Entry 5OHG (X-ray diffraction, 2.00 A resolution); this record covers chains A and C of the 3 polymer chains in the assembly.

== Chain A ==
Protein: Enolase
From: Escherichia coli (strain K12)
Notes: EC 4.2.1.11
UniProt: P0A6P9 (ENO_ECOLI); numbering as in UniProt (aligned over 1-432)
Sequence (432 residues; each row starts with the number of its first residue):
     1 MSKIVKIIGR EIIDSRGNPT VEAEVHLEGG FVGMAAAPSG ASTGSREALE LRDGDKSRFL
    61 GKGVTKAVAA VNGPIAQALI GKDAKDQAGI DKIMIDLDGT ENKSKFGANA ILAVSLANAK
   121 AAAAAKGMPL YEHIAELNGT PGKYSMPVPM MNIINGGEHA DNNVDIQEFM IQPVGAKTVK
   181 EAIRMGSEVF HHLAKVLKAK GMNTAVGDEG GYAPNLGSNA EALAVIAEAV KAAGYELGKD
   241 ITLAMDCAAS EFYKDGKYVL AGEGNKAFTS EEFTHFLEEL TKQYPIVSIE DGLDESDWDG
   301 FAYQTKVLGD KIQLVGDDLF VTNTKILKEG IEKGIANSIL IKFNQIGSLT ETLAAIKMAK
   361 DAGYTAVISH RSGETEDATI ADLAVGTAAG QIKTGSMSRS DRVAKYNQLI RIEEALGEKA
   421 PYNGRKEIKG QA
Not modelled in the structure: 432
Ion coordination: Na+: Gly157, Ala160, Asn162, Val164; Mg2+: Asp246, Glu290, Asp317
Curated features (UniProtKB/Swiss-Prot):
  - region: Val5 to Met34 (Interaction with RNase E)
  - active site: Glu209 (Proton donor), Lys342 (Proton acceptor)
  - binding site ((2R)-2-phosphoglycerate): Ala41, His159, Gln167, Glu168, Glu209, Lys342, Arg371, Ser372, Lys393
  - binding site (phosphoenolpyruvate): Ala41, Gln167, Lys342, Arg371, Ser372
  - binding site (Mg(2+)): Ser42, Asp246, Glu290, Asp317
  - site (Interaction with RNase E): Lys120, Glu376, Gln408
  - modified residue: Lys257 (N6-acetyllysine), Lys342 (N6-(2-hydroxyisobutyryl)lysine)
  - mutagenesis: Glu168 (E168Q: 5% activity; not secreted), Glu209 (E209Q: 1% activity; not secreted), Lys342 (K342A/Q/R: 1% activity; not secreted; K342E: 94% activity; not secreted)

== Chain C ==
Protein: Ribonuclease E
From: Escherichia coli (strain K12)
Notes: EC 3.1.26.12
UniProt: P21513 (RNE_ECOLI); residue numbers follow UniProt; this construct covers 813-848
Sequence (36 residues; row label = number of the first residue in the row):
   813 RRYRDERYPT QSPMPLTVAC ASPELASGKV WIRYPI

== Chain A / chain C interface ==
Pairs across the interface (21; chain A residue first):
  Lys6(A) - Arg845(C)
  Glu24(A) - Val842(C)
  His26(A) - Trp843(C)
  His26(A) - Arg845(C)
  Gly29(A) - Pro825(C)
  Gly29(A) - Ile848(C)
  Gly30(A) - Ile844(C)
  Phe31(A) - Pro825(C)
  Phe31(A) - Met826(C)  hydrophobic
  Val32(A) - Met826(C)  hydrogen bond (backbone-side chain)
  Val32(A) - Val842(C)  hydrophobic
  Val32(A) - Trp843(C)
  Val32(A) - Ile844(C)  hydrophobic
  Met34(A) - Glu836(C)
  Met34(A) - Lys841(C)
  Lys120(A) - Glu836(C)  salt bridge
  Ala124(A) - Met826(C)  hydrophobic
  Pro129(A) - Ala833(C)  hydrophobic
  Gln408(A) - Cys832(C)  hydrogen bond (side chain-backbone)
  Gln408(A) - Pro835(C)
  Arg411(A) - Cys832(C)
Interface residues without a listed pair, chain A (22 interface residues in all): Ile8, Met128, Leu130, Tyr131, Glu376, Asp377, Asp382, Ile412, Ala415
Interface residues without a listed pair, chain C (13 interface residues in all): Val830

== Overview ==
Chain A and chain C form an interface of 22 and 13 residues respectively, with 2 hydrogen bonds and 1 salt
bridge. Polar pairs include Lys120(A)-Glu836(C), Val32(A)-Met826(C) and Gln408(A)-Cys832(C).
Here chain A is Enolase and chain C is Ribonuclease E, both from Escherichia coli (strain K12). Entry 5OHG
(enolase in complex with RNase E) was determined by X-ray diffraction.
